4PVL - chains A and B; structure by X-ray diffraction, 1.85 A resolution.

[Chain A (and B)]
Name: Transthyretin
Source organism: Homo sapiens
Notes: chain B of this document is another copy of the same molecule, construct and numbering; everything in this record applies to it too
UniProtKB: P02766 (TTHY_HUMAN); residues 1-127 here correspond to UniProt positions 21-147 (UniProt number = residue number + 20)
Amino-acid sequence (130 residues; row label = number of the first residue in the row; numbers below 1 keep their minus sign (Gly-2 is residue -2)):
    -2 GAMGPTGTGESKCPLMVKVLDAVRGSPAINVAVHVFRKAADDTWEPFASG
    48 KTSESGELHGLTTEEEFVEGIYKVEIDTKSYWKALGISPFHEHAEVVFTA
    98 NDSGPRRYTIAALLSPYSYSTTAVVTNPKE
Not modelled in the structure: -2 to 9, 126-127
Sequence notes: expression tag (-2 to 0)

[Interface between chain A and chain B]
Pairs across the interface (36; chain A residue first):
  Phe87(A) - Phe95(B)  hydrophobic
  Phe87(A) - Tyr105(B)  hydrophobic
  Phe87(A) - Ile107(B)  hydrophobic
  Phe87(A) - Ala120(B)  hydrophobic
  His88(A) - Val93(B)
  His88(A) - Val94(B)
  His88(A) - Thr118(B)
  Glu89(A) - Val94(B)  hydrogen bond (backbone-backbone)
  Glu89(A) - Thr96(B)  hydrogen bond
  His90(A) - Val94(B)
  Glu92(A) - Glu92(B)
  Glu92(A) - Tyr116(B)  hydrogen bond (backbone-side chain)
  Val93(A) - His88(B)
  Val94(A) - His88(B)
  Val94(A) - Glu89(B)  hydrogen bond (backbone-backbone)
  Val94(A) - Glu92(B)
  Phe95(A) - Phe87(B)  hydrophobic
  Thr96(A) - Glu89(B)  hydrogen bond
  Tyr105(A) - Phe87(B)  hydrophobic
  Ile107(A) - Phe87(B)  hydrophobic
  Tyr114(A) - Thr119(B)
  Tyr114(A) - Ala120(B)  hydrogen bond (backbone-backbone)
  Ser115(A) - Thr118(B)  hydrogen bond (side chain-backbone)
  Ser115(A) - Thr119(B)  hydrogen bond
  Tyr116(A) - Glu92(B)  hydrogen bond (side chain-backbone)
  Tyr116(A) - Ser117(B)
  Tyr116(A) - Thr118(B)  hydrogen bond (backbone-backbone)
  Ser117(A) - Tyr116(B)
  Ser117(A) - Ser117(B)
  Thr118(A) - Ser115(B)  hydrogen bond (backbone-side chain)
  Thr118(A) - Tyr116(B)  hydrogen bond (backbone-backbone)
  Thr119(A) - Tyr114(B)
  Thr119(A) - Ser115(B)  hydrogen bond
  Ala120(A) - Phe87(B)  hydrophobic
  Ala120(A) - Tyr114(B)  hydrogen bond (backbone-backbone)
  Val122(A) - Tyr114(B)  hydrophobic
Other interface residues (no listed pair), chain A (21 interface residues in all): Ile68, Lys76
Other interface residues (no listed pair), chain B (20 interface residues in all): Ile68, His90, Val122

[In short]
The interface between chain A and chain B involves 21 residues on one side and 20 on the other; the contacts
include 14 hydrogen bonds. Polar pairs include Glu89(A)-Thr96(B), Glu92(A)-Tyr116(B) and Ser115(A)-Thr118(B).
Both chains are Transthyretin (Homo sapiens). Entry 4PVL (X-ray structure of human transthyretin (TTR) at room
temperature to 1.9A resolution) was determined by X-ray diffraction together with 4PVM and 4PVN from the same
study.
